PDB entry 7RB4 | X-ray diffraction, 2.19 A resolution | chain A

[Chain A]
Name: Diphtheria toxin, C domain
Organism: Seinonella peptonophila
UniProtKB: A0A1M4ZWA4 (A0A1M4ZWA4_9BACL); numbering as in UniProt (aligned over 1-606)
Sequence (606 residues; each row starts with the number of its first residue):
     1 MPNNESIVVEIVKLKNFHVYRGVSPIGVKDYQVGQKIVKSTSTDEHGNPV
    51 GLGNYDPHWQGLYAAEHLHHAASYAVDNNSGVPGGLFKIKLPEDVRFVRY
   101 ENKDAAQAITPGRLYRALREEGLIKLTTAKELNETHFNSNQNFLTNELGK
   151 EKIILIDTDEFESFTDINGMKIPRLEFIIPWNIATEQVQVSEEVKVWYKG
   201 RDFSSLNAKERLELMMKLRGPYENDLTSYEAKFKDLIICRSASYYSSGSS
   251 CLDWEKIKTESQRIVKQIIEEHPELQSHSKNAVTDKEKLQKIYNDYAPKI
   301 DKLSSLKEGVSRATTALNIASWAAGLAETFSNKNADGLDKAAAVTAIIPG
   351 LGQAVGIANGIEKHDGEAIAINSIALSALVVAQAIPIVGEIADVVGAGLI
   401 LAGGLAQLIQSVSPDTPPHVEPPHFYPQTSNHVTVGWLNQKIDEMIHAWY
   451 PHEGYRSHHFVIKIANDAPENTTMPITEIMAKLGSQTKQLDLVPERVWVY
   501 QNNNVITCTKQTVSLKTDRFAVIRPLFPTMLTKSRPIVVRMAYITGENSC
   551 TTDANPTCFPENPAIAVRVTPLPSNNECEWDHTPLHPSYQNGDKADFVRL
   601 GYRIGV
Unresolved in the structure: 1-3
Cystine bridges: Cys239-Cys251, Cys550-Cys558
Reported in the primary citation:
  - contacts within the chain: His272-Tyr296 (pi stacking)

[In short]
The paper reports contacts within the chain involving Cys239, Cys251 and His272 among others.
Chain A is Diphtheria toxin, C domain (Seinonella peptonophila); the structure, Crystal structure of Peptono
Toxin, a diphtheria toxin homolog, from Seinonella peptonophila, was determined by X-ray diffraction,
deposited together with 7RI3.
